7A24 - chains o and p of the 34 polymer chains in the assembly; structure by electron microscopy, 3.80 A resolution.

# Chain o
Molecule: CAL1
From: Brassica oleracea
Sequence (252 residues; row label = number of the first residue in the row):
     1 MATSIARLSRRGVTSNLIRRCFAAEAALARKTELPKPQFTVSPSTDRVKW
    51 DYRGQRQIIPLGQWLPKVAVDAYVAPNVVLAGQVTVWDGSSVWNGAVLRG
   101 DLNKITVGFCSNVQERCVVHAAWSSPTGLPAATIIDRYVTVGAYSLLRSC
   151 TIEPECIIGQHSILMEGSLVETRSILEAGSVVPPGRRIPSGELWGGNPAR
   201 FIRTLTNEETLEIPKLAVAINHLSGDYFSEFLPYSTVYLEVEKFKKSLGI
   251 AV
Unresolved in the structure: 1-46, 249-252

# Chain p
Molecule: CA1
From: Brassica oleracea
Sequence (275 residues; numbered 1 to 275; the number before each row is that of its first residue):
     1 MGTLGRAFYSVGFWIRETGQALDRLGCRLQGKNYFREQLSRHRTLMNVFD
    51 KAPIVDKEAFVAPSASVIGDVHIGRGSSIWYGCVLRGDVNTVSVGSGTNI
   101 QDNSLVHVAKSNLSGKVHPTIIGDNVTIGHSAVLHGCTVEDETFIGMGAT
   151 LLDGVVVEKHGMVAAGALVRQNTRIPSGEVWGGNPARFLRKLTDEEIAFI
   201 SQSATNYSNLAQAHAAENAKPLNVIEFEKVLRKKHALKDEEYDSMLGIVR
   251 ETPPELNLPNNILPDKETKRPSNVN
Unresolved in the structure: 1-5, 230-275
Metal / ion sites: Zn2+: His130 (together with bicarbonate ion) (shared with 1 residue of chain q)
Residues lining bound ligands:
  - bicarbonate ion (BCT): Gln101, His130, Tyr207
  - Phosphatidylinositol (T7X): Leu25, Leu29, Arg36

# Interface between chain o and chain p
Contacting residue pairs (98):
  Val48(o) with Asn223(p); Glu226(p); Phe227(p)
  Lys49(o) with Asn223(p), hydrogen bond (backbone-side chain)
  Trp50(o) with Lys220(p); Val224(p), hydrophobic
  Asp51(o) with Phe227(p)
  Tyr52(o) with Leu39(p), hydrophobic; Arg43(p), hydrogen bond (backbone-side chain); Glu228(p)
  Arg53(o) with Leu39(p); Ser40(p), hydrogen bond (backbone-backbone); Arg43(p); Phe227(p)
  Gly54(o) with Ser40(p); Arg43(p)
  Gln55(o) with Ser40(p)
  Arg56(o) with Gln38(p)
  Pro76(o) with Arg41(p); His42(p)
  Asn77(o) with His42(p); Ser64(p); Ser66(p), hydrogen bond
  Trp93(o) with Arg86(p)
  Asn94(o) with Ile68(p); Val84(p); Arg86(p)
  Glu115(o) with Arg86(p); Leu105(p); His107(p), salt bridge; Ala109(p)
  Arg116(o) with Asn103(p); Leu105(p)
  Ala143(o) with His107(p); Val133(p), hydrophobic
  Tyr144(o) with Leu105(p), hydrophobic; Ser131(p), hydrogen bond; Val133(p), hydrophobic
  Gln160(o) with Val133(p); His135(p); Thr150(p); Leu151(p); Leu152(p)
  His161(o) with Gly148(p); Thr150(p), hydrogen bond
  Glu177(o) with Arg170(p), salt bridge
  Ala178(o) with Leu152(p), hydrophobic; Leu168(p)
  Gly179(o) with Leu168(p)
  Asn197(o) with Asn184(p), hydrogen bond
  Glu212(o) with Asn112(p), hydrogen bond; Ser114(p)
  Lys215(o) with Asn112(p)
  Leu216(o) with Ser111(p); Asn112(p)
  Ala219(o) with Lys110(p), hydrogen bond (backbone-side chain); Asn112(p)
  Ile220(o) with Lys110(p)
  Leu223(o) with Arg86(p); Lys110(p)
  Tyr227(o) with Phe49(p); Ile68(p); Arg86(p), hydrogen bond; Asp88(p)
  Ser229(o) with Phe13(p)
  Glu230(o) with Tyr9(p), hydrogen bond; Phe13(p); Val48(p); Phe49(p)
  Phe231(o) with Arg41(p); Asn47(p)
  Leu232(o) with Phe13(p), hydrophobic; Arg16(p); Gln20(p); Arg41(p), hydrogen bond (backbone-side chain)
  Pro233(o) with Arg24(p); Arg41(p)
  Tyr234(o) with Gln20(p); Arg24(p); Phe35(p); Arg41(p), hydrogen bond (backbone-side chain)
  Ser235(o) with Arg41(p)
  Thr236(o) with Arg16(p); Gln20(p)
  Val237(o) with Leu39(p), hydrophobic; Ser40(p)
  Tyr238(o) with Asp23(p); Tyr34(p); Phe35(p), hydrophobic; Leu39(p)
  Leu239(o) with Asp23(p)
  Val241(o) with Leu39(p), hydrophobic
  Glu242(o) with Arg28(p), salt bridge; Tyr34(p)
  Phe244(o) with Ala219(p), hydrophobic; Val224(p), hydrophobic
  Lys245(o) with Val224(p); Glu228(p), salt bridge
Other interface residues (no listed pair), chain o (48 interface residues in all): His222, Asp226, Leu248
Other interface residues (no listed pair), chain p (56 interface residues in all): Glu17, Lys32, Arg36, Gly82, Asp153, Pro221, Ile225

# Summary
48 residues of chain o and 56 residues of chain p are in contact; the contacts include 13 hydrogen bonds and 4
salt bridges. Among the polar pairs are Glu115(o)-His107(p), Glu177(o)-Arg170(p) and Glu242(o)-Arg28(p).
Ligands of chain p: Phosphatidylinositol and bicarbonate ion.
Here chain o is CAL1 and chain p is CA1, both from Brassica oleracea. Entry 7A24 (Assembly intermediate of the
plant mitochondrial complex I) was determined by electron microscopy, deposited together with 7A23.
